4PJ9 - chains C and D of the 4 polymer chains in the assembly; structure by X-ray diffraction, 2.00 A resolution.

# Chain C
Name: TCR-alpha
From: Homo sapiens
Sequence (203 residues; numbered 1 to 203; the number before each row is that of its first residue):
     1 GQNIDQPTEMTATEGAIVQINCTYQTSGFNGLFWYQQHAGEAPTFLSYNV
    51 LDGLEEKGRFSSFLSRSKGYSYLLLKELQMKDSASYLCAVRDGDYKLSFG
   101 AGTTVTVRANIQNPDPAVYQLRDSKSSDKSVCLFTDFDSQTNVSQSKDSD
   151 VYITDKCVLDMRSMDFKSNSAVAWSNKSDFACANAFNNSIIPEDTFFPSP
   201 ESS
Disordered / not traced: 1, 127-128, 176-180, 199-203
Disulfide bonds: Cys22-Cys88, Cys132-Cys182
Reported in the primary citation:
  - mutagenesis - Y95F: decreased signaling
  - binding site for the ligand 2LJ: Tyr95

# Chain D
Name: TCR-beta
From: Homo sapiens
Sequence (243 residues; row label = number of the first residue in the row):
     1 IAGITQAPTSQILAAGRRMTLRCTQDMRHNAMYWYRQDLGLGLRLIHYSN
    51 TAGTTGKGEVPDGYSVSRANTDDFPLTLASAVPSQTSVYFCASSAGASTG
   101 ELFFGEGSRLTVLEDLKNVFPPEVAVFEPSEAEISHTQKATLVCLATGFY
   151 PDHVELSWWVNGKEVHSGVCTDPQPLKEQPALNDSRYALSSRLRVSATFW
   201 QNPRNHFRCQVQFYGLSENDEWTQDRAKPVTQIVSAEAWGRAD
Disordered / not traced: 1, 217-224, 240-243
Disulfide bonds: Cys23-Cys91, Cys144-Cys209

# How chain C and chain D interact
Residue-residue contacts (83; chain C residue first):
  Phe33(C) - Glu101(D)
  Tyr35(C) - Glu101(D)
  Tyr35(C) - Leu102(D)  hydrogen bond (side chain-backbone)
  Tyr35(C) - Phe104(D)  hydrophobic
  Gln37(C) - Gln37(D)  hydrogen bond
  Gln37(C) - Phe90(D)
  Glu41(C) - Phe90(D)
  Ala42(C) - Phe90(D)  hydrophobic
  Ala42(C) - Phe104(D)  hydrophobic
  Ala42(C) - Gly105(D)
  Pro43(C) - Phe104(D)
  Phe45(C) - Glu101(D)
  Tyr48(C) - Thr99(D)
  Leu87(C) - Leu43(D)  hydrophobic
  Arg91(C) - Tyr33(D)  hydrogen bond
  Arg91(C) - Ala97(D)  hydrogen bond (side chain-backbone)
  Tyr95(C) - Ser98(D)
  Leu97(C) - Tyr35(D)
  Leu97(C) - Leu102(D)  hydrophobic
  Phe99(C) - Tyr35(D)
  Phe99(C) - Leu43(D)  hydrophobic
  Ala101(C) - Gly40(D)
  Ala101(C) - Gly42(D)
  Asp115(C) - His136(D)  salt bridge
  Tyr119(C) - Ser130(D)
  Tyr119(C) - Ala132(D)
  Tyr119(C) - Glu133(D)
  Tyr119(C) - His136(D)  hydrogen bond
  Tyr119(C) - Thr137(D)
  Gln120(C) - Ser130(D)
  Leu121(C) - Phe127(D)
  Leu121(C) - Glu128(D)
  Leu121(C) - Thr141(D)
  Leu121(C) - Val143(D)  hydrophobic
  Arg122(C) - Phe127(D)
  Arg122(C) - Glu128(D)  hydrogen bond (backbone-backbone)
  Asp123(C) - Ala125(D)
  Asp123(C) - Val126(D)
  Asp123(C) - Phe127(D)
  Ser124(C) - Val126(D)  hydrogen bond (backbone-backbone)
  Ser124(C) - Glu128(D)
  Ser124(C) - Glu237(D)  hydrogen bond (side chain-backbone)
  Ser124(C) - Ala238(D)
  Lys129(C) - Phe127(D)
  Ser130(C) - Phe127(D)
  Val131(C) - Phe127(D)  hydrophobic
  Val131(C) - Val143(D)  hydrophobic
  Leu133(C) - Thr141(D)
  Asp136(C) - Thr137(D)
  Asp136(C) - Arg194(D)  salt bridge
  Ser149(C) - Pro180(D)
  Tyr152(C) - Leu176(D)  hydrophobic
  Tyr152(C) - Glu178(D)  hydrogen bond (side chain-backbone)
  Ile153(C) - Leu176(D)
  Thr154(C) - Asp172(D)
  Thr154(C) - Ser190(D)
  Cys157(C) - Cys170(D)  hydrophobic
  Cys157(C) - Thr171(D)
  Cys157(C) - Asp172(D)
  Val158(C) - Cys170(D)
  Leu159(C) - Gly168(D)
  Leu159(C) - Cys170(D)  hydrophobic
  Leu159(C) - Arg194(D)
  Asp160(C) - Ser167(D)
  Asp160(C) - Gly168(D)  hydrogen bond (backbone-backbone)
  Met161(C) - Lys139(D)
  Met161(C) - Ser167(D)
  Met161(C) - Gly168(D)
  Met161(C) - Arg194(D)
  Met161(C) - Val195(D)
  Arg162(C) - His166(D)
  Arg162(C) - Ser167(D)  hydrogen bond (backbone-side chain)
  Met164(C) - Lys139(D)
  Met164(C) - Ser196(D)
  Phe166(C) - Lys139(D)
  Phe166(C) - Arg194(D)
  Ser168(C) - Arg194(D)  hydrogen bond
  Val172(C) - Val143(D)  hydrophobic
  Trp174(C) - Leu145(D)  hydrophobic
  Trp174(C) - Leu176(D)  hydrophobic
  Trp174(C) - Ala188(D)  hydrophobic
  Phe196(C) - His136(D)
  Pro198(C) - Ala132(D)  hydrophobic
Also at the interface, not in a pair above, chain C (47 interface residues in all): Gly100, Thr135, Asp155, Ser170
Also at the interface, not in a pair above, chain D (51 interface residues in all): Leu41, Gly100, Glu106, Pro129, Val169, Pro173, Lys177, Arg192

# Overview
Chain C and chain D form an interface of 47 and 51 residues respectively, with 12 hydrogen bonds and 2 salt
bridges. Among the polar pairs are Asp115(C)-His136(D), Asp136(C)-Arg194(D) and Tyr35(C)-Leu102(D). The paper
reports a binding site for the ligand 2LJ at Tyr95(C); Y95F of chain C reduces signaling.
Chain C is TCR-alpha and chain D is TCR-beta, both from Homo sapiens; the structure, Structure of human
MR1-5-OP-RU in complex with human MAIT TRAJ20 TCR, was determined by X-ray diffraction together with 4PJ5,
4PJ7, 4PJ8, 4PJA, 4PJB, 4PJC and 7 further entries from the same study.
